PDB entry 2UYC | X-ray diffraction, 2.00 A resolution | chains A and D of the 3 polymer chains in the assembly

[Chain A]
Molecule: Modification methylase hhai
From: Haemophilus haemolyticus
Notes: EC 2.1.1.37
Reference sequence: P05102 (MTH1_HAEPH); numbering as in UniProt (aligned over 1-327)
Sequence (327 residues; row label = number of the first residue in the row):
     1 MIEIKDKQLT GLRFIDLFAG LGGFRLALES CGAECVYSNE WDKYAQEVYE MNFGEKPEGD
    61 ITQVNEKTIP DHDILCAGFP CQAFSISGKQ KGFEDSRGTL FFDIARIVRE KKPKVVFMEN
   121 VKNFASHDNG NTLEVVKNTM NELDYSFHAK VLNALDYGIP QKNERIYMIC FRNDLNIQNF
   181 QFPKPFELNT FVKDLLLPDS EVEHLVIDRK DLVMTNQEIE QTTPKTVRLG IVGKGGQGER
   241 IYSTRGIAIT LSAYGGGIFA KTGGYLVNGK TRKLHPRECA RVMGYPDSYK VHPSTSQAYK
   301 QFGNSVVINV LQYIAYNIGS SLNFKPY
Sequence notes: engineered mutation Asn163 (Arg in P05102)
Curated features (UniProtKB/Swiss-Prot):
  - active site: Cys81
  - mutagenesis: Cys81 (C81G: Cells die, loss of methyltransferase activity, binds DNA about 3-fold more tightly ...), Gln237 (Q237X: Decrease in enzyme activity due to 98%-99% loss of DNA-binding activity. No change in substrate specificity)
Residues lining bound ligands: S-adenosylhomocysteine (SAH): Phe18, Ala19, Gly20, Leu21, Gly22, Gly23, Phe24, Asn39, Glu40, Trp41, Asp42, Asp60, Ile61, Thr62, Gly78, Phe79, Pro80, Leu100, Tyr285, Gln301, Asn304, Ser305, Val306

[Chain D]
Molecule: 12-nt DNA strand
Sequence (12 nucleotides; row label = number of the first residue in the row):
   422 GTCAGCGCAT CC

[Chain A / chain D interface]
Residue-residue contacts (43):
  Gly78(A) - DC427(D)  base contact
  Phe79(A) - DC427(D)  hydrogen bond to the base
  Cys81(A) - DC427(D)  base contact
  Gln82(A) - DG428(D)  phosphate contact
  Ser85(A) - DG426(D)  phosphate contact
  Ser85(A) - DC427(D)  hydrogen bond to the phosphate
  Ser85(A) - DG428(D)  sugar contact
  Ile86(A) - DG426(D)  hydrogen bond to the base
  Ser87(A) - DG426(D)  base contact
  Ser87(A) - DG428(D)  hydrogen bond to the sugar
  Gly88(A) - DG428(D)  hydrogen bond to the sugar
  Lys89(A) - DC429(D)  phosphate contact
  Lys89(A) - DA430(D)  salt bridge to the phosphate
  Arg97(A) - DC429(D)  salt bridge to the phosphate
  Glu119(A) - DC427(D)  hydrogen bond to the base
  Val121(A) - DC427(D)  phosphate contact
  Lys162(A) - DA425(D)  phosphate contact
  Lys162(A) - DG426(D)  phosphate contact
  Arg165(A) - DC427(D)  salt bridge to the phosphate
  Thr226(A) - DA425(D)  sugar contact
  Arg228(A) - DC424(D)  sugar contact
  Arg228(A) - DA425(D)  salt bridge to the phosphate
  Gln237(A) - DG426(D)  base contact
  Gln237(A) - DG428(D)  base contact
  Arg240(A) - DA425(D)  base contact
  Arg240(A) - DG426(D)  hydrogen bond to the base
  Tyr242(A) - DA425(D)  hydrogen bond to the phosphate
  Ile249(A) - DG426(D)  phosphate contact
  Thr250(A) - DG426(D)  hydrogen bond to the phosphate
  Thr250(A) - DC427(D)  phosphate contact
  Ser252(A) - DC427(D)  phosphate contact
  Ser252(A) - DG428(D)  phosphate contact
  Ala253(A) - DC427(D)  hydrogen bond to the phosphate
  Ala253(A) - DG428(D)  hydrogen bond to the phosphate
  Tyr254(A) - DG428(D)  hydrogen bond to the phosphate
  Tyr254(A) - DC429(D)  hydrogen bond to the base
  Gly255(A) - DG428(D)  base contact
  Gly255(A) - DC429(D)  base contact
  Gly256(A) - DG428(D)  hydrogen bond to the base
  Gly256(A) - DC429(D)  base contact
  Gly303(A) - DC427(D)  sugar contact
  Asn304(A) - DC427(D)  base contact
  Ser305(A) - DC427(D)  base contact
Also at the interface, not in a pair above, chain A (32 interface residues in all): Pro80, Asn120, Leu251

[Summary]
32 residues of chain A and 7 residues of chain D are in contact, with 14 hydrogen bonds and 4 salt bridges.
Among the polar pairs are Phe79(A)-DC427(D), Ile86(A)-DG426(D) and Glu119(A)-DC427(D). Bound to chain A:
S-adenosylhomocysteine.
Here chain A is Modification methylase hhai (Haemophilus haemolyticus) and chain D is a 12-nt DNA strand.
Entry 2UYC (HhaI DNA methyltransferase R163N mutant complex with 13mer GCGC-GMGC oligonucleotide and SAH) was
determined by X-ray diffraction.
